Entry 3PO2 (X-ray diffraction, 3.30 A resolution); this record covers chains B and T of the 15 polymer chains in the assembly.

== Chain B ==
Protein: DNA-directed RNA polymerase II subunit RPB2
From: Saccharomyces cerevisiae
Notes: EC 2.7.7.6
UniProtKB: P08518 (RPB2_YEAST); numbering as in UniProt (aligned over 1-1224)
Chain sequence (1224 residues; each row starts with the number of its first residue):
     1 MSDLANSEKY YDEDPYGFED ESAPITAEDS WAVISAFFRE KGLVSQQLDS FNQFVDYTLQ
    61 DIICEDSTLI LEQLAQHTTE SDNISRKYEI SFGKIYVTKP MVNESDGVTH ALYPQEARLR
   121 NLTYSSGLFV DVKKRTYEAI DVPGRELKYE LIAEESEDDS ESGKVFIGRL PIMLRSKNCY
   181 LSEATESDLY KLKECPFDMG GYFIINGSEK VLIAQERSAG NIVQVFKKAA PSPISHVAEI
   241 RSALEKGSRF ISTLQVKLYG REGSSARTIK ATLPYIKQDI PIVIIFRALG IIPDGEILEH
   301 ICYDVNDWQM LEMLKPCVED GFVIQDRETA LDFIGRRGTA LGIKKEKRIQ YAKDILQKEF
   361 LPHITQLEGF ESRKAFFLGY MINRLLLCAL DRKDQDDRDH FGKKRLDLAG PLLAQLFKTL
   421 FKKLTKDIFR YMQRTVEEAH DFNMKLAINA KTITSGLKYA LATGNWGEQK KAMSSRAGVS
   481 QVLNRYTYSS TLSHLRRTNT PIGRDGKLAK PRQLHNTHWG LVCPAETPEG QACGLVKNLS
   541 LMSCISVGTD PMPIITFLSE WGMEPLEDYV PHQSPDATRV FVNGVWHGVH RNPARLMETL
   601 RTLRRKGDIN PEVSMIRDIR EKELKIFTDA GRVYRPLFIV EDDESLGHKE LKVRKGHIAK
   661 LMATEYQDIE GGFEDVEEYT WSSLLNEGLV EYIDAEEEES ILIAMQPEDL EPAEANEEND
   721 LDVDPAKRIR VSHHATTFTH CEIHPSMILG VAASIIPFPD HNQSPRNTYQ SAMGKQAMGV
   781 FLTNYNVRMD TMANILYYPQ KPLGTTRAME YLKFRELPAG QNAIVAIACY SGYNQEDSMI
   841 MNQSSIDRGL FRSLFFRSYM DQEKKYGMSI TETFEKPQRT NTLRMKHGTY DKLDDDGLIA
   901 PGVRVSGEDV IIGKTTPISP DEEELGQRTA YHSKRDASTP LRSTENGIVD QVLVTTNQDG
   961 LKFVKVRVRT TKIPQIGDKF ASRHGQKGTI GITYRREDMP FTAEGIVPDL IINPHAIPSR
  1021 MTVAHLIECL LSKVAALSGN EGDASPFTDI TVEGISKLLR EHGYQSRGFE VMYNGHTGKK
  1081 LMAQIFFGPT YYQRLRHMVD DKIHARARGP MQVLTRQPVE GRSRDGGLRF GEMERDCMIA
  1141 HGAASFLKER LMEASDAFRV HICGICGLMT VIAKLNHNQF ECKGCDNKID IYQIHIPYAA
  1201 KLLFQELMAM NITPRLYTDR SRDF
Not modelled in the structure: 1-19, 71-89, 135-163, 438-445, 669-677, 716-721, 920-932

== Chain T ==
Molecule: DNA template strand
Sequence (27 nucleotides; numbered 5 to 31; the number before each row is that of its first residue):
     5 AGCTAGCTTA CCTGGTGUTG CTCTAAC
Not modelled in the structure: 24-31
Modified / non-standard residues: BRU (5-bromo-2'-deoxyuridine-5'-monophosphate) at position 22

== Chain B / chain T interface ==
Pairs across the interface (10; chain B residue first):
  Pro233(B) - DC11(T)  phosphate contact
  Asp505(B) - DT17(T)  base contact
  Met792(B) - DT23(T)  phosphate contact
  Arg857(B) - DT23(T)  salt bridge to the phosphate
  Arg942(B) - DT23(T)  salt bridge to the phosphate
  Glu1120(B) - BRU_22(T)  base contact
  Gly1121(B) - BRU_22(T)  phosphate contact
  Arg1122(B) - BRU_22(T)  hydrogen bond to the phosphate
  Leu1128(B) - DG21(T)  phosphate contact
  Arg1129(B) - DT20(T)  salt bridge to the phosphate
Also at the interface, not in a pair above, chain B (13 interface residues in all): Ser1123, Met1133, Glu1134
Also at the interface, not in a pair above, chain T (7 interface residues in all): DG19

== Overview ==
13 residues of chain B face 7 of chain T across their interface, with 1 hydrogen bond and 3 salt bridges.
Polar pairs include Arg1122(B)-BRU_22(T), Arg857(B)-DT23(T) and Arg942(B)-DT23(T).
Chain B is DNA-directed RNA polymerase II subunit RPB2 (Saccharomyces cerevisiae) and chain T is DNA template
strand; the structure, Arrested RNA Polymerase II elongation complex, was determined by X-ray diffraction
together with 3PO3 from the same study.
